PDB entry 1PP7 | X-ray diffraction, 2.45 A resolution | chains E and U of the 3 polymer chains in the assembly

Chain E:
Molecule: Ferredoxin inr
Sequence (13 nucleotides; numbered 25 to 37; the number before each row is that of its first residue):
    25 GGTTACTTCACTT
Unresolved in the structure: 25
Metal / ion sites: Zn2+ near DG26 (its only coordinating residue here)

Chain U:
Name: 39 kDa initiator binding protein
Organism: Trichomonas vaginalis
UniProtKB: Q95VR4 (Q95VR4_TRIVA); residue numbers follow UniProt; this construct covers 1-126
Sequence (131 residues; each row starts with the number of its first residue):
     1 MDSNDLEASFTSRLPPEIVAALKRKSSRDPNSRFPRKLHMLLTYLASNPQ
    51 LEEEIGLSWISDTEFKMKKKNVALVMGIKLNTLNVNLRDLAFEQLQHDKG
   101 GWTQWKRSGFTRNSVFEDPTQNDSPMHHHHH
Unresolved in the structure: 1-4, 119-131
Construct notes: expression tag (127-131)
Metal / ion sites: Zn2+ site 1 near Glu7 (its only coordinating residue here); Zn2+ site 2: His39, Glu93
What the authors report for this chain:
  - binding site for Ferredoxin inr (chain E): Arg24 to Ser32, Asn81, Val85
  - specificity-determining residues: Lys25, Arg28 (proposed by the authors, not directly observed)

How chain E and chain U interact:
Pairs across the interface (21; chain E residue first):
  DT27(E) with Arg28(U), hydrogen bond to the base
  DT28(E) with Arg28(U), hydrogen bond to the sugar
  DA29(E) with Ser26(U), phosphate contact; Ser27(U), sugar contact; Arg33(U), salt bridge to the phosphate
  DC30(E) with Ser26(U), hydrogen bond to the phosphate; Arg33(U), salt bridge to the phosphate; Phe34(U), hydrogen bond to the phosphate; Asn86(U), sugar contact
  DT31(E) with Ser26(U), phosphate contact; Ile78(U), phosphate contact; Thr82(U), sugar contact; Val85(U), base contact; Asn86(U), hydrogen bond to the phosphate
  DT32(E) with Ile78(U), phosphate contact; Lys79(U), hydrogen bond to the phosphate; Asn81(U), base contact; Thr82(U), phosphate contact
  DC33(E) with Lys79(U), phosphate contact; Asn81(U), hydrogen bond to the base
  DA34(E) with Asn81(U), base contact
Also at the interface, not in a pair above, chain U (13 interface residues in all): Gly77, Leu90

Summary:
The interface between chain E and chain U involves 8 residues on one side and 13 on the other; the contacts
include 7 hydrogen bonds and 2 salt bridges. Polar contacts include DT27(E)-Arg28(U), DC33(E)-Asn81(U) and
DT28(E)-Arg28(U). The paper reports a binding site for Ferredoxin inr (chain E) at Arg24(U), Asn81(U) and
Val85(U); specificity determinants Lys25(U) and Arg28(U).
Here chain E is Ferredoxin inr and chain U is 39 kDa initiator binding protein (Trichomonas vaginalis). Entry
1PP7 (Crystal structure of the T. vaginalis Initiator binding protein bound to the ferredoxin Inr) was
determined by X-ray diffraction together with 1PP8, 1Q87, 1Q88 and 1Q89 from the same study.
